2ORV - chains A and B; structure by X-ray diffraction, 2.30 A resolution.

# Chain A (and B)
Molecule: Thymidine kinase
Source organism: Homo sapiens
Notes: EC 2.7.1.21; chain B of this document is another copy of the same molecule, construct and numbering; everything in this record applies to it too
Reference sequence: P04183 (KITH_HUMAN); numbering as in UniProt (aligned over 1-234)
Chain sequence (234 residues; each row starts with the number of its first residue):
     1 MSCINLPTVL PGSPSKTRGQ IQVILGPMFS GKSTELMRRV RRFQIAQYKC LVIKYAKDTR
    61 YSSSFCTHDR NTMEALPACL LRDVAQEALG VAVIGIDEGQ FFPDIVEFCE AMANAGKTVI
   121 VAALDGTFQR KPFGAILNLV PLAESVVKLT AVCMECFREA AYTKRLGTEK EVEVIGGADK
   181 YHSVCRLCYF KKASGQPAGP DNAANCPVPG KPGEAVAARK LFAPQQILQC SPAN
Disordered / not traced: 1-17, 62-72, 192-234 (chain B: 1-17, 59-72, 192-234)
Differences from the reference sequence: engineered mutation Ala203 (Lys in P04183), Ala204 (Glu in P04183)
Swiss-Prot annotation at these positions:
  - active site: Glu98 (Proton acceptor)
  - binding site (ATP): Gly26 to Ser33, Asp58 to Arg60, Asp97 to Gln100
  - binding site (substrate): Phe128, Val172 to Gly176, Tyr181
  - binding site (Zn(2+)): Cys153, Cys156, Cys185, Cys188
  - modified residue: Ser2 (N-acetylserine), Ser13 (Phosphoserine), Ser231 (Phosphoserine)
  - mutagenesis: Ser13 (S13A: Loss of phosphorylation. Constant expression during cell cycle. No effect on ATP-induced tetramerization; S13D: Perturbes ATP-induced tetramerization ...), Met28 (M28I/A: 300-fold higher KM for thymidine), Leu124 (L124A: 30-fold higher KM for thymidine), Thr163 (T163S: 50-fold higher KM for thymidine), Ser194 (S194P: No effect on phosphorylation)
Metal / ion sites: Zn2+: Cys153, Cys156, Cys185, Cys188
Residues lining bound ligands: TP4A (4TA; P1-(5'-adenosyl)P4-(5'-(2'-deoxy-thymidyl))tetraphosphate): Pro27, Met28, Phe29, Ser30, Gly31, Lys32, Ser33, Asp58, Arg60, Asp97, Glu98, Gln100, Phe101, Leu124, Gly126, Thr127, Phe128, Phe133, Thr163, Arg165, Val172, Glu173, Val174, Ile175, Gly176, Tyr181
Reported in the primary citation:
  - binding site for TP4A: Met28
  - catalytic residues: Glu98 (proposed by the authors, not directly observed)

# Interface between chain A and chain B
Pairs across the interface - 63 pairs, chain A then chain B:
  Arg18(A) - Arg158(B)
  Arg18(A) - Cys185(B)
  Gly19(A) - Arg186(B)  hydrogen bond (backbone-side chain)
  Ile21(A) - Arg186(B)
  Leu25(A) - Val140(B)  hydrophobic
  Glu110(A) - Arg130(B)  salt bridge
  Glu110(A) - Arg186(B)  salt bridge
  Glu110(A) - Phe190(B)
  Ala113(A) - Arg186(B)
  Asn114(A) - Arg186(B)
  Asn114(A) - Phe190(B)
  Asp125(A) - Val140(B)
  Asp125(A) - Pro141(B)
  Arg130(A) - Glu110(B)  salt bridge
  Arg130(A) - Pro141(B)
  Arg130(A) - Leu142(B)
  Lys131(A) - Pro141(B)
  Pro132(A) - Asn138(B)
  Pro132(A) - Pro141(B)
  Leu137(A) - Leu137(B)
  Leu137(A) - Pro141(B)
  Asn138(A) - Pro132(B)
  Val140(A) - Leu25(B)  hydrophobic
  Val140(A) - Asp125(B)
  Val140(A) - Leu137(B)  hydrophobic
  Val140(A) - Lys148(B)  hydrogen bond (backbone-side chain)
  Pro141(A) - Asp125(B)
  Pro141(A) - Arg130(B)
  Pro141(A) - Lys131(B)
  Pro141(A) - Pro132(B)
  Pro141(A) - Leu137(B)
  Pro141(A) - Tyr162(B)
  Leu142(A) - Arg130(B)
  Leu142(A) - Tyr162(B)  hydrogen bond (backbone-side chain)
  Leu142(A) - Arg186(B)  hydrogen bond (backbone-side chain)
  Ala143(A) - Lys148(B)  hydrogen bond (backbone-side chain)
  Ala143(A) - Ala161(B)
  Ala143(A) - Tyr162(B)
  Glu144(A) - Ala161(B)
  Glu144(A) - Tyr162(B)  hydrogen bond
  Glu144(A) - Arg186(B)  salt bridge
  Val146(A) - Val147(B)
  Val146(A) - Lys148(B)
  Lys148(A) - Val140(B)  hydrogen bond (side chain-backbone)
  Lys148(A) - Ala143(B)  hydrogen bond (side chain-backbone)
  Lys148(A) - Val146(B)  hydrogen bond (backbone-backbone)
  Cys156(A) - Arg18(B)
  Arg158(A) - Arg18(B)
  Ala161(A) - Glu144(B)
  Tyr162(A) - Pro141(B)
  Tyr162(A) - Leu142(B)  hydrogen bond (side chain-backbone)
  Tyr162(A) - Ala143(B)
  Tyr162(A) - Glu144(B)  hydrogen bond
  Arg186(A) - Gly19(B)  hydrogen bond (side chain-backbone)
  Arg186(A) - Ile21(B)
  Arg186(A) - Glu110(B)  salt bridge
  Arg186(A) - Ala113(B)
  Arg186(A) - Asn114(B)
  Arg186(A) - Leu142(B)  hydrogen bond (side chain-backbone)
  Arg186(A) - Glu144(B)  salt bridge
  Leu187(A) - Arg18(B)
  Phe190(A) - Glu110(B)
  Phe190(A) - Asn114(B)
Other interface residues (no listed pair), chain A (31 interface residues in all): Gln20, Gly126, Val147, Cys185
Other interface residues (no listed pair), chain B (31 interface residues in all): Gln20, Gly126, Cys156, Leu187

# In short
The chain A/chain B interface involves 31 residues from each chain, with 13 hydrogen bonds and 6 salt bridges.
Polar contacts include Glu110(A)-Arg130(B), Glu110(A)-Arg186(B) and Glu144(A)-Arg186(B). Chain A binds TP4A.
From the paper: the catalytic residue Glu98(A); a binding site for TP4A at Met28(A).
Both chains are Thymidine kinase (Homo sapiens). Entry 2ORV (human Thymidine Kinase 1 in complex with TP4A)
was determined by X-ray diffraction together with 2ORW from the same study.
